Entry 6VLE (X-ray diffraction, 2.28 A resolution); this record covers chains A and B.

[Chain A (and B)]
Protein: Alpha-(1,6)-fucosyltransferase
Organism: Homo sapiens
Notes: EC 2.4.1.68; chain B of this document is another copy of the same molecule, construct and numbering; everything in this record applies to it too
Reference sequence: Q9BYC5 (FUT8_HUMAN); residues 105-575 here = UniProt positions 105-575
Sequence (481 residues; row label = number of the first residue in the row):
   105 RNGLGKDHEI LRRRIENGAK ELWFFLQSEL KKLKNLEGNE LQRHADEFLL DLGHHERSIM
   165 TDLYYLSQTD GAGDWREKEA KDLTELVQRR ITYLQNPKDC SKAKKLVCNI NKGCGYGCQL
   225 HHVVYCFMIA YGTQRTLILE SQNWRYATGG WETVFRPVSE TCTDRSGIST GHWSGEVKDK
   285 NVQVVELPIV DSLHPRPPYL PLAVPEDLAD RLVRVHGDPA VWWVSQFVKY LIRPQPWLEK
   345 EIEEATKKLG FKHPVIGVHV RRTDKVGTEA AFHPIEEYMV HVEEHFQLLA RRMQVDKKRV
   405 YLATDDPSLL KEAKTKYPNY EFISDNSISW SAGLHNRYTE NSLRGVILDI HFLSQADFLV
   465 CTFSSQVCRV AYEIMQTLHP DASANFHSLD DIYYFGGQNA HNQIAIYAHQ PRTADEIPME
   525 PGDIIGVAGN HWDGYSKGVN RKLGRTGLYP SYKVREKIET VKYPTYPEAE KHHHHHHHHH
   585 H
Unresolved in the structure: 105-107, 368-374, 575-585 (chain B: 105-107, 367-375, 575-585)
Sequence notes: expression tag (576-585)
Disulfides: C204-C266, C212-C230, C218-C222, C465-C472
Swiss-Prot annotation at these positions:
  - region: R365, R366 (Important for donor substrate binding)
  - motif: P299 to P305 (SH3-binding)
  - modified residue: S278 (Phosphoserine)
What the authors report for this chain:
  - conformationally variable residues (order/disorder transition): R365 to A375

[Interface between chain A and chain B]
Pairs across the interface (105; chain A residue first):
  L108(A) - A176(B)  hydrophobic
  L108(A) - W179(B)  hydrophobic
  L108(A) - R180(B)
  L108(A) - R318(B)
  K110(A) - D314(B)  salt bridge
  K110(A) - R318(B)
  H112(A) - H112(B)  hydrogen bond
  E113(A) - R180(B)  salt bridge
  E113(A) - R318(B)
  I114(A) - V317(B)  hydrophobic
  R116(A) - S171(B)
  R116(A) - R180(B)
  R117(A) - V317(B)  hydrogen bond (side chain-backbone)
  R117(A) - R318(B)
  R117(A) - H320(B)  hydrogen bond (side chain-backbone)
  R117(A) - G321(B)
  R117(A) - D485(B)  salt bridge
  I119(A) - L167(B)  hydrophobic
  E120(A) - M164(B)
  E120(A) - L167(B)
  K124(A) - M164(B)
  E125(A) - N534(B)  hydrogen bond
  E125(A) - S555(B)
  W127(A) - L153(B)
  W127(A) - L156(B)  hydrophobic
  W127(A) - G157(B)
  W127(A) - E160(B)
  W127(A) - E388(B)  hydrogen bond
  F128(A) - H491(B)
  F128(A) - W536(B)
  F128(A) - D537(B)
  F128(A) - G538(B)
  F129(A) - D537(B)
  F129(A) - G538(B)
  F129(A) - Y539(B)
  L130(A) - L130(B)  hydrophobic
  S132(A) - D537(B)
  L134(A) - F152(B)  hydrophobic
  L134(A) - L153(B)  hydrophobic
  L134(A) - L156(B)  hydrophobic
  L137(A) - L134(B)  hydrophobic
  L137(A) - L137(B)  hydrophobic
  L137(A) - L145(B)
  K138(A) - Q146(B)  hydrogen bond (backbone-side chain)
  K138(A) - A149(B)
  K138(A) - D150(B)  salt bridge
  L145(A) - L137(B)
  L145(A) - L140(B)
  Q146(A) - K138(B)  hydrogen bond (side chain-backbone)
  A149(A) - K138(B)
  D150(A) - K138(B)  salt bridge
  E151(A) - R516(B)  salt bridge
  F152(A) - L134(B)  hydrophobic
  L153(A) - W127(B)
  L153(A) - L134(B)  hydrophobic
  D155(A) - R516(B)  salt bridge
  L156(A) - W127(B)  hydrophobic
  L156(A) - L134(B)  hydrophobic
  G157(A) - W127(B)
  H158(A) - Y556(B)
  H159(A) - Y556(B)
  E160(A) - W127(B)
  S162(A) - Y511(B)
  S162(A) - Y556(B)
  M164(A) - E120(B)
  L167(A) - I119(B)  hydrophobic
  L167(A) - E120(B)
  S171(A) - R116(B)
  W179(A) - L108(B)  hydrophobic
  R180(A) - L108(B)
  R180(A) - E113(B)  salt bridge
  R180(A) - R116(B)
  D314(A) - K110(B)  salt bridge
  V317(A) - I114(B)  hydrophobic
  V317(A) - R117(B)  hydrogen bond (backbone-side chain)
  R318(A) - L108(B)  hydrogen bond (side chain-backbone)
  R318(A) - K110(B)
  R318(A) - E113(B)
  R318(A) - R117(B)
  V319(A) - R117(B)
  H320(A) - R117(B)  hydrogen bond (backbone-side chain)
  G321(A) - R117(B)
  E388(A) - W127(B)  hydrogen bond
  R395(A) - Y511(B)
  D485(A) - R117(B)  salt bridge
  H491(A) - F128(B)
  Y511(A) - S162(B)
  Y511(A) - D166(B)
  Y511(A) - R395(B)
  R516(A) - E151(B)  salt bridge
  R516(A) - D155(B)  salt bridge
  N534(A) - E125(B)  hydrogen bond
  W536(A) - F128(B)
  D537(A) - F128(B)
  D537(A) - F129(B)
  D537(A) - S132(B)
  G538(A) - E125(B)
  G538(A) - F128(B)
  G538(A) - F129(B)
  Y539(A) - F129(B)  hydrophobic
  Y539(A) - E133(B)
  S555(A) - E125(B)
  Y556(A) - H158(B)
  Y556(A) - H159(B)
  Y556(A) - S162(B)
Interface residues without a listed pair, chain A (70 interface residues in all): G109, R118, A123, L126, Q131, E133, K135, L140, D166, L170, A176, A488, R559
Interface residues without a listed pair, chain B (68 interface residues in all): G109, R118, A123, K124, L126, Q131, L170, V319, A488

[In short]
The interface between chain A and chain B involves 70 residues on one side and 68 on the other, with 12
hydrogen bonds and 12 salt bridges. Polar contacts include K110(A)-D314(B), E113(A)-R180(B) and
R117(A)-D485(B). From the paper: conformational variability at R365(A).
Both chains are Alpha-(1,6)-fucosyltransferase (Homo sapiens). Entry 6VLE (Crystal structure of human alpha
1,6-fucosyltransferase, FUT8 in its Apo-form) was determined by X-ray diffraction, deposited together with
6VLD and 6VLF.
